8U72 - chains H and D of the 16 polymer chains in the assembly; structure by electron microscopy, 3.15 A resolution.

# Chain H (and D)
Protein: TIR domain-containing protein
From: Thermoflavifilum thermophilum
Notes: chain D of this document is another copy of the same molecule, construct and numbering; everything in this record applies to it too
UniProt: A0A1I7NFG5 (A0A1I7NFG5_9BACT); numbering as in UniProt (aligned over 1-450)
Amino-acid sequence (450 residues; numbered 1 to 450; the number before each row is that of its first residue):
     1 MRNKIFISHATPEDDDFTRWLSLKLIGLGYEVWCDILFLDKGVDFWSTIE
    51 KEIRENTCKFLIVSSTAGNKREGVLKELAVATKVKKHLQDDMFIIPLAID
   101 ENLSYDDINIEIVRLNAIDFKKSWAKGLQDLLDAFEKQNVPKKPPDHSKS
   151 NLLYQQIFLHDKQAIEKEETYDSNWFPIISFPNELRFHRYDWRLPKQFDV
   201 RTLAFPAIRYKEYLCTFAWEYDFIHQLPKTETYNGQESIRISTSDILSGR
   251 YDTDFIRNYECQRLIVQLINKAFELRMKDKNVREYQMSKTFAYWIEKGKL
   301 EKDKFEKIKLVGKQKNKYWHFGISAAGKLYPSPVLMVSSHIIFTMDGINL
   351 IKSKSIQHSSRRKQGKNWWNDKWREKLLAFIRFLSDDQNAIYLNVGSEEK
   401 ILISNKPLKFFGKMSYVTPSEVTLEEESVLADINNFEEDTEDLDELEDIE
Disordered / not traced: 144-146, 421-450 (chain D: 1-2, 39-45, 421-450)
From the paper describing this entry:
  - catalytic residues: Glu77
  - binding site for the 21-nt RNA strand: Ser288, His340
  - binding site for the 45-nt DNA strand: Arg201, Lys366
  - binding site for the 45-nt DNA strand: Lys328
  - self-association interface (contacts with another copy of this molecule): Asn116
  - mutagenesis - R114E/N116A: abolished catalytic activity
  - mutagenesis - W46A, Y105A: decreased catalytic activity
  - catalytic residues: Trp46 (by similarity / conservation)

# Chain H / chain D interface
Residue-residue contacts (16):
  Asp40(H) - Asn116(D)
  Asp40(H) - Lys137(D)
  Asp40(H) - Gln138(D)
  Lys41(H) - Met92(D)
  Lys41(H) - Asn116(D)
  Lys41(H) - Ala117(D)
  Lys41(H) - Ile118(D)
  Gly42(H) - Asp91(D)
  Gly42(H) - Met92(D)
  Gly42(H) - Ile94(D)
  Gly42(H) - Leu115(D)
  Gly42(H) - Asn116(D)  hydrogen bond (backbone-side chain)
  Val43(H) - Met92(D)  hydrophobic
  Val43(H) - Asn116(D)  hydrogen bond (backbone-side chain)
  Asp44(H) - Arg114(D)
  Phe45(H) - Arg114(D)  hydrogen bond (backbone-backbone)
Also at the interface, not in a pair above, chain H (8 interface residues in all): Leu39, Trp46
Also at the interface, not in a pair above, chain D (12 interface residues in all): Ile95, Ala134

# Overview
8 residues of chain H face 12 of chain D across their interface; the contacts include 3 hydrogen bonds. Polar
contacts include Gly42(H)-Asn116(D), Val43(H)-Asn116(D) and Phe45(H)-Arg114(D). The paper reports catalytic
residues Glu77(H) and Trp46(H); W46A and Y105A of chain H reduce catalytic activity.
Both chains are TIR domain-containing protein (Thermoflavifilum thermophilum). Entry 8U72 (Cryo-EM structure
of the SPARTA oligomer with guide RNA and target DNA) was determined by electron microscopy (same publication
as 8U7B).
